Entry 3EQL (X-ray diffraction, 2.70 A resolution); this record covers chains D and F of the 6 polymer chains in the assembly.

# Chain D
Protein: DNA-directed RNA polymerase subunit beta'
From: Thermus thermophilus
Notes: EC 2.7.7.6
Reference sequence: Q8RQE8 (RPOC_THET8); residue numbers follow UniProt; this construct covers 1-1524
Sequence (1524 residues; each row starts with the number of its first residue):
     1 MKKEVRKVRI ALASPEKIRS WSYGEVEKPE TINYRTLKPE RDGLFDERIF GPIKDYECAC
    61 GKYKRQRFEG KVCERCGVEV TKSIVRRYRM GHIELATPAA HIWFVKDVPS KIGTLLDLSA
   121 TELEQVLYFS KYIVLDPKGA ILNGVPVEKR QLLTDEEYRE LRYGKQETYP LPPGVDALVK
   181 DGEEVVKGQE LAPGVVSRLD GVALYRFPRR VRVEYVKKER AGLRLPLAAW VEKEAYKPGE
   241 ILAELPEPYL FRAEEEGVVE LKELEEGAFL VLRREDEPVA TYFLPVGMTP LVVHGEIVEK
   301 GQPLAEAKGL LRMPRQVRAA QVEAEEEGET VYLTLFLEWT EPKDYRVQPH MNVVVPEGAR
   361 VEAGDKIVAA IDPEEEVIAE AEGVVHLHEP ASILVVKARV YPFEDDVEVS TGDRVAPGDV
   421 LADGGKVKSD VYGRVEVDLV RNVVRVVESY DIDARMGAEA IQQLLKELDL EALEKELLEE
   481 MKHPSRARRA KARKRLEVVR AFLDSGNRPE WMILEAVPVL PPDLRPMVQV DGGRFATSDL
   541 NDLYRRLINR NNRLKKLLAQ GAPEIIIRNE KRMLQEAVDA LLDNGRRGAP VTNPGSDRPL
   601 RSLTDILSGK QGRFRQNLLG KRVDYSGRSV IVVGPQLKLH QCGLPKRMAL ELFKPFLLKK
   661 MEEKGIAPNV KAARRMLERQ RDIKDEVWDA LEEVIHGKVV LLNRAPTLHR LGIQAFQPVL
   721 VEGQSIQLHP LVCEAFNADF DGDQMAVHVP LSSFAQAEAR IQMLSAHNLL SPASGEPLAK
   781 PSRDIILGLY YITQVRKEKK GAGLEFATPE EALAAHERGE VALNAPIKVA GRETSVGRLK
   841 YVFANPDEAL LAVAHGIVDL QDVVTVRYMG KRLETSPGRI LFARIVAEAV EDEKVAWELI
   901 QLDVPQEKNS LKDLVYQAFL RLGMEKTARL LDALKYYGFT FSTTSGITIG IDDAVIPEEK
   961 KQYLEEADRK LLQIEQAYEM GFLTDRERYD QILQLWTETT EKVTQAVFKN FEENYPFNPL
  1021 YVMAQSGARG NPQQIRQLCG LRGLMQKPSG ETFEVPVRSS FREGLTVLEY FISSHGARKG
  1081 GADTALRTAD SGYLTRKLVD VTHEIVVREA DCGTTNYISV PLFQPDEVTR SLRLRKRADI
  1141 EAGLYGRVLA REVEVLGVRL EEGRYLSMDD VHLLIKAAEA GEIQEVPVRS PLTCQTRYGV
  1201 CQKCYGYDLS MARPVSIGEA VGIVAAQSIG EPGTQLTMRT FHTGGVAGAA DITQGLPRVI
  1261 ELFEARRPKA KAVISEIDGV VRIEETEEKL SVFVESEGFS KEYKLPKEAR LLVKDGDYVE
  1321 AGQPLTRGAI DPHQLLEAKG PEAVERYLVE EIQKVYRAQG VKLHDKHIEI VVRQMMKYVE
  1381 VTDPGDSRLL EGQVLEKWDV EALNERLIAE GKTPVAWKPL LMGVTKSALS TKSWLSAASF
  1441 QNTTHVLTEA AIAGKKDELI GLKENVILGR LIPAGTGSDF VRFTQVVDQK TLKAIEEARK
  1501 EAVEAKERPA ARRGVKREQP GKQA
Unresolved in the structure: 1, 208-390, 1506-1524
Bound ions: Zn2+ site 1: Cys58, Cys60, Cys73, Cys76; Mg2+: Asp739, Asp741, Asp743; Zn2+ site 2: Cys1112, Cys1194, Cys1201, Cys1204
Residues lining bound ligands: Myxopyronin B (MXP): Leu607, Lys610, Gln611, Leu618, Leu619, Gly620, Lys621, Val1099, His1103, Leu1435, Ala1438, Ser1439, Thr1443, Lys1463, Val1466, Ile1467
What the authors report for this chain:
  - conformationally variable residues (loop rearrangement): Ser602 to Lys621

# Chain F
Protein: RNA polymerase sigma factor rpoD
From: Thermus thermophilus
Reference sequence: Q72L95 (Q72L95_THET2); residues 1-423 here = UniProt positions 1-423
Sequence (423 residues; row label = number of the first residue in the row):
     1 MKKSKRKNAQ AQEAQETEVL VQEEAEELPE FPEGEPDPDL EDPDLALEDD LLDLPEEGEG
    61 LDLEEEEEDL PIPKISTSDP VRQYLHEIGQ VPLLTLEEEV ELARKVEEGM EAIKKLSEIT
   121 GLDPDLIREV VRAKILGSAR VRHIPGLKET LDPKTVEEID QKLKSLPKEH KRYLHIAREG
   181 EAARQHLIEA NLRLVVSIAK KYTGRGLSFL DLIQEGNQGL IRAVEKFEYK RRFKFSTYAT
   241 WWIRQAINRA IADQARTIRI PVHMVETINK LSRTARQLQQ ELGREPTYEE IAEAMGPGWD
   301 AKRVEETLKI AQEPVSLETP IGDEKDSFYG DFIPDEHLPS PVDAATQSLL SEELEKALSK
   361 LSEREAMVLK LRKGLIDGRE HTLEEVGAFF GVTRERIRQI ENKALRKLKY HESRTRKLRD
   421 FLD
Unresolved in the structure: 1-73, 379-383
Swiss-Prot annotation at these positions:
  - DNA-binding region: Leu383 to Asn402 (H-T-H motif)
  - region: Ser78 to Ile113 (Sigma-70 factor domain-1)
  - motif: Asp211 to Gln214 (Interaction with polymerase core subunit RpoC)

# How chain D and chain F interact
Pairs across the interface (109; chain D residue first):
  Glu30(D) with Arg259(F), salt bridge
  Thr31(D) with Thr257(F), hydrogen bond (side chain-backbone)
  Ile32(D) with Ile258(F)
  Asn33(D) with Arg259(F)
  Tyr34(D) with Arg259(F); Ile260(F), hydrophobic; Pro261(F); Met264(F)
  Ile53(D) with His337(F)
  Asp55(D) with His337(F), salt bridge
  Arg65(D) with Gly374(F), hydrogen bond (side chain-backbone); Leu375(F)
  Phe68(D) with Ile376(F), hydrophobic
  Ser83(D) with His337(F)
  Ala96(D) with Ile144(F)
  Gln125(D) with Lys74(F)
  Ser130(D) with Asp79(F), hydrogen bond
  Lys131(D) with Gln83(F), hydrogen bond
  Tyr132(D) with Asp79(F)
  Glu156(D) with His86(F)
  Arg159(D) with Gln90(F)
  Arg206(D) with Glu97(F), hydrogen bond (side chain-backbone); Glu98(F); Glu101(F), salt bridge
  Phe207(D) with Glu97(F)
  Ala391(D) with Glu97(F)
  Asp406(D) with Lys168(F); Lys171(F), salt bridge
  Val407(D) with Lys171(F), hydrogen bond (backbone-side chain); His175(F), hydrogen bond (backbone-side chain)
  Glu408(D) with Lys164(F), salt bridge; Lys171(F)
  Val409(D) with His175(F)
  Ser410(D) with Arg178(F)
  Thr411(D) with Arg178(F), hydrogen bond (backbone-side chain)
  Pro526(D) with Leu317(F)
  Met527(D) with Ile258(F), hydrophobic
  Val530(D) with Tyr329(F)
  Arg534(D) with Gln312(F); Val315(F)
  Phe535(D) with Pro314(F); Val315(F), hydrogen bond (backbone-backbone)
  Ala536(D) with Val315(F); Leu317(F)
  Thr537(D) with Val315(F), hydrogen bond (backbone-backbone); Ser316(F); Leu317(F), hydrogen bond (backbone-backbone)
  Ser538(D) with Leu317(F); Glu318(F)
  Asp539(D) with Ser316(F); Glu318(F), hydrogen bond (side chain-backbone)
  Asp542(D) with Thr257(F), hydrogen bond
  Arg545(D) with Gln254(F), hydrogen bond (side chain-backbone); Arg256(F), hydrogen bond (side chain-backbone); Thr257(F)
  Arg546(D) with Ser208(F)
  Asn549(D) with Gln254(F)
  Arg550(D) with Ser208(F); Asp211(F), salt bridge
  Arg553(D) with Asp211(F), salt bridge; Gln214(F); Glu215(F), salt bridge
  Lys556(D) with Gln218(F)
  Leu557(D) with Gln214(F)
  Leu558(D) with Pro145(F), hydrophobic
  Ala559(D) with Arg132(F)
  Gln560(D) with Arg132(F), hydrogen bond (backbone-side chain); Arg184(F), hydrogen bond (backbone-side chain); Gln218(F), hydrogen bond; Ile221(F); Arg222(F)
  Gly561(D) with Arg132(F); Arg184(F)
  Ala562(D) with Leu136(F); Gln185(F), hydrogen bond (backbone-side chain)
  Pro563(D) with Gln185(F); Ile188(F), hydrophobic
  Ile565(D) with Gln83(F); Glu87(F); Leu192(F), hydrophobic
  Ile566(D) with Ile188(F), hydrophobic; Leu192(F), hydrophobic; Gln214(F), hydrogen bond (backbone-side chain); Asn217(F)
  Asn569(D) with Pro80(F); Tyr84(F), hydrogen bond; Leu210(F); Gln214(F)
  Glu570(D) with Gln214(F)
  Arg572(D) with Asp79(F), salt bridge; Pro80(F); Gln83(F)
  Met573(D) with Leu210(F); Asp211(F); Gln214(F)
  Asn593(D) with Gly206(F)
  Arg598(D) with Ser316(F); Glu318(F), hydrogen bond (side chain-backbone); Thr319(F); Pro320(F)
  Arg601(D) with Glu318(F); Phe328(F)
  Phe614(D) with Asp326(F)
  Asn617(D) with Asp326(F)
  Lys671(D) with Phe421(F), hydrogen bond (side chain-backbone); Leu422(F)
  Arg674(D) with Val342(F)
  Arg675(D) with Asp420(F); Phe421(F), hydrogen bond (side chain-backbone)
Interface residues without a listed pair, chain D (74 interface residues in all): Lys64, Ile84, Gln166, Gly412, Val437, Leu439, Arg455, Glu459, Gly532, Glu564, Leu618
Interface residues without a listed pair, chain F (73 interface residues in all): Val91, Lys134, Arg140, Leu174, Glu189, Ala255, Lys309, Ile310, Lys325, Ile333, Leu338, Asp377

# Summary
Chain D and chain F form an interface of 74 and 73 residues respectively; the contacts include 24 hydrogen
bonds and 9 salt bridges. Polar pairs include Glu30(D)-Arg259(F), Asp55(D)-His337(F) and Arg206(D)-Glu101(F).
Chain D binds Myxopyronin B. The Zn2+ site 1 is built by Cys58(D), Cys60(D), Cys73(D) and Cys76(D). The paper
reports conformational variability at Ser602(D).
Chain D is DNA-directed RNA polymerase subunit beta' and chain F is RNA polymerase sigma factor rpoD, both
from Thermus thermophilus; the structure, Crystal structure of the T. Thermophilus RNA polymerase holoenzyme
in complex with antibiotic myxopyronin, was determined by X-ray diffraction.
